7C9O - chains A and B of the 5 polymer chains in the assembly; structure by X-ray diffraction, 2.55 A resolution.

[Chain A]
Protein: Zinc finger protein HD1
Source organism: Oryza sativa Japonica Group
Reference sequence: Q9FDX8 (HD1_ORYSJ); residues 323-387 here correspond to UniProt positions 311-375 (UniProt number = residue number - 12)
Chain sequence (67 residues; each row starts with the number of its first residue):
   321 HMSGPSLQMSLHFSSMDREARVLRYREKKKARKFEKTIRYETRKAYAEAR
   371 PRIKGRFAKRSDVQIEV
Unresolved in the structure: 321-334, 380-387
Differences from the reference sequence: expression tag (321-322)
From the paper describing this entry:
  - binding site for the 25-nt DNA strand: Lys-356, Tyr-360, Arg-363, Tyr-366, Arg-370 to Lys-379
  - contacts within the chain: Glu-355/Thr-357 (backbone contact)
  - mutagenesis - R363A, R370A, R372A, K374A, R376A, F377A (Kd 5319 nM): decreased binding to the 25-nt DNA strand
  - binding site for the 25-nt DNA strand: Arg-363, Arg-372, Lys-374, Gly-375

[Chain B]
Protein: Nuclear transcription factor Y subunit B-11
Source organism: Oryza sativa Japonica Group
Reference sequence: Q0J7P4 (HD5_ORYSJ); residue numbers follow UniProt; this construct covers 54-147
Chain sequence (95 residues; row label = number of the first residue in the row):
    53 MSPAKEQDRFLPIANVSRIMKRSLPANAKISKEAKETVQECVSEFISFVT
   103 GEASDKCQREKRKTINGDDLLWAMTTLGFEAYVGPLKSYLNRYRE
Unresolved in the structure: 53-58, 144-147
Differences from the reference sequence: initiating methionine (53); conflict Ala-86 (Ser in Q0J7P4)

[Interface between chain A and chain B]
Residue-residue contacts (11; chain A residue first):
  Arg-338(A) / Leu-129(B)  hydrogen bond (side chain-backbone)
  Arg-341(A) / Glu-104(B)  salt bridge
  Arg-344(A) / Asp-107(B)  salt bridge
  Tyr-345(A) / Glu-96(B)  hydrogen bond
  Tyr-345(A) / Phe-100(B)  hydrophobic
  Lys-348(A) / Gly-103(B)  hydrogen bond (side chain-backbone)
  Lys-348(A) / Asp-107(B)  salt bridge
  Lys-349(A) / Glu-96(B)
  Arg-352(A) / Glu-96(B)  salt bridge
  Arg-352(A) / Ser-99(B)
  Phe-354(A) / Arg-61(B)
Other interface residues (no listed pair), chain A (9 interface residues in all): Val-342
Other interface residues (no listed pair), chain B (11 interface residues in all): Ser-106, Trp-124, Thr-128
The authors on this interface:
  - specific contacts: Arg-338(A)/Leu-129(B) (backbone contact), Arg-352(A)/Glu-96(B)
  - interface residues, chain A: Ser-335(A), Arg-341(A), Arg-344(A), Tyr-345(A)
  - hot spots on chain A (mutagenesis) - R338A, Y345A: abolished binding to GHD8/OsNF-YC2
  - interface residues, chain B: Glu-104(B), Asp-107(B)

[Overview]
The interface between chain A and chain B involves 9 residues on one side and 11 on the other, with 3 hydrogen
bonds and 4 salt bridges. Among the polar pairs are Arg-341(A)/Glu-104(B), Arg-344(A)/Asp-107(B) and
Lys-348(A)/Asp-107(B). The authors report a backbone contact between Arg-338(A) and Leu-129(B); a contact
between Arg-352(A) and Glu-96(B). From the paper: a binding site for the 25-nt DNA strand at Lys-356(A),
Tyr-360(A) and Arg-363(A) among others; R363A, R370A and R372A of chain A, among others, reduce binding to the
25-nt DNA strand; 8 substitutions were tested in all.
Here chain A is Zinc finger protein HD1 and chain B is Nuclear transcription factor Y subunit B-11, both from
Oryza sativa Japonica Group. Entry 7C9O (Crystal structure of DNA-bound CCT/NF-YB/YC complex
(HD1CCT/GHD8/OsNF-YC2)) was determined by X-ray diffraction (same publication as 7C9P).
